Entry 5KS8 (X-ray diffraction, 3.01 A resolution); this record covers chains B and E of the 6 polymer chains in the assembly.

== Chain B ==
Molecule: Pyruvate carboxylase subunit alpha
From: Methylobacillus flagellatus
UniProt: Q1H158 (Q1H158_METFK); numbering as in UniProt; present here: 1-130, 202-472
Chain sequence (405 residues; each row starts with the number of its first residue; note: 67 numbers in that range are skipped by the numbering (no residue carries them; nothing is unmodelled there)):
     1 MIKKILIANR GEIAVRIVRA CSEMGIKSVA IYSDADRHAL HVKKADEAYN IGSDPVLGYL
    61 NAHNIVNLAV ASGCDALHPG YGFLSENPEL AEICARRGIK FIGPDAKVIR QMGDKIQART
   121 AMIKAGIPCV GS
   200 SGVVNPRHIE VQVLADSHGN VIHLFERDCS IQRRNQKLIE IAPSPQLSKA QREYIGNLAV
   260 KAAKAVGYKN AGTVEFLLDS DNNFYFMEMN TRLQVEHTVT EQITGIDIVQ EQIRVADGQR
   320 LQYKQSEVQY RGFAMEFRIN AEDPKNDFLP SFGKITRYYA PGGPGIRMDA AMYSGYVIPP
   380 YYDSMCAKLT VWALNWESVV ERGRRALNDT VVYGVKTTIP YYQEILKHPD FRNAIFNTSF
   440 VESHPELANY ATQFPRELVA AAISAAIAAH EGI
Not modelled in the structure: 472
Sequence notes: linker (131-132, 200-201)
Reported in the primary citation:
  - mutagenesis - Q452*, A465R: abolished binding to Pyruvate carboxylase subunit beta (chain E)
  - mutagenesis - R19E, E23R: unchanged catalytic activity
  - mutagenesis - R19E, E23R: unchanged binding to Pyruvate carboxylase subunit beta (chain E)

== Chain E ==
Molecule: Pyruvate carboxylase subunit beta
From: Methylobacillus flagellatus (strain KT / ATCC 51484 / DSM 6875)
UniProt: Q1H157 (Q1H157_METFK); residues 1-617 here = UniProt positions 1-617
Chain sequence (617 residues; each row starts with the number of its first residue):
     1 MAKVHVTDVV LRDGHQSLIA TRMRTDDMLP ICSKLDAVGY WSLEAWGGAT FDACVRYLRE
    61 DPWERLKKLR KALPNSRLQM LLRGQNLLGY RHYSDDVVRA FVQKSADNGI DVFRIFDAMN
   121 DLRNLKVSIE SVKAVGKHAE GTISYTTSPV HDIPYFVNLA KELESFGCDT IAIKDMASLL
   181 TPQVTGDLVK ALREAVSLPI HLHAHATSGL ASMSIQRAVD NGVAIVDGCI SSFAEGASLP
   241 ATESIVAALK GTEYDTGLDI GLLQEISAYF REVRKKYWQF ESEFTGVDTR VLVNQVPGGM
   301 ISNLSNQLKE QGALDRMDAV LDEIPRVRED LGYPPLVTPT SQIVGTQAVL NVMTGARYKS
   361 VTNEVKNYLL GHYGKAPSTV NPDVRNLAVG NAQVIECRPA DLLTAEMEKL RNEVEGLAAS
   421 AADVLTYAMF PDLAKTFLQE RNAGSLKPEP LLDKEAVTSR ESHSRFAPTE FNVTLHGETF
   481 HIKLTGSGHH GEEQRPFYVS VDGVTEEVVV EILNEIEVSG GGQSSGEAKR KASSAASSGR
   541 PRPTHAGCVT TAMPGTIVDV KVNVGDKVSA GDAVLVIEAM KMENEIQASK SGVVVAINVK
   601 KGDSVTPDEA LLEIQPD
Not modelled in the structure: 1-2, 243-251, 284-316, 356-361, 404-407, 449-468, 487-493, 512-617
Sequence notes: conflict Ala419 (Lys in Q1H157), Ala421 (Glu in Q1H157), Ala422 (Glu in Q1H157)
Reported in the primary citation:
  - mutagenesis - A49T, K581A: abolished catalytic activity
  - post-translational modification sites: Lys581
  - binding site for the ligand BTI: Ala49
  - mutagenesis - H476A/E478A: unchanged catalytic activity
  - mutagenesis - H476A/E478A, D502A/E507A: unchanged binding to Pyruvate carboxylase subunit alpha (chain B)
  - mutagenesis - D502A/E507A: decreased catalytic activity

== How chain B and chain E interact ==
Contacting residue pairs (9):
  Phe453(B) with Glu478(E); Phe480(E), hydrophobic
  Ala461(B) with Val473(E)
  Ile462(B) with Val499(E), hydrophobic; Val501(E), hydrophobic
  Ala465(B) with Phe471(E)
  Ala468(B) with Phe471(E), hydrophobic
  His469(B) with Phe471(E); Leu484(E)
Also at the interface, not in a pair above, chain B (9 interface residues in all): Ala464, Ile466, Glu470
Also at the interface, not in a pair above, chain E (12 interface residues in all): Thr469, Leu475, Ile482, Phe497, Val508

== Overview ==
9 residues of chain B and 12 residues of chain E are in contact. From the paper: a binding site for the ligand
BTI at Ala49(E); Q452* and A465R of chain B abolish binding to Pyruvate carboxylase subunit beta (chain E); 8
substitutions were tested in all.
Here chain B is Pyruvate carboxylase subunit alpha (Methylobacillus flagellatus) and chain E is Pyruvate
carboxylase subunit beta (Methylobacillus flagellatus (strain KT / ATCC 51484 / DSM 6875)). Entry 5KS8
(Crystal structure of two-subunit pyruvate carboxylase from Methylobacillus flagellatus) was determined by
X-ray diffraction.
